PDB entry 7UUK | X-ray diffraction, 2.82 A resolution | chains A and C of the 3 polymer chains in the assembly

# Chain A (and C)
Name: Aminocyclitol acetyltransferase ApmA
Organism: Staphylococcus aureus
Notes: chain C of this document is another copy of the same molecule, construct and numbering; everything in this record applies to it too
UniProt: A0A1D0AST6 (A0A1D0AST6_STAAU); numbering as in UniProt (aligned over 1-274)
Sequence (276 residues; numbered -1 to 274; the number before each row is that of its first residue; numbers below 1 keep their minus sign (Gln-1 is residue -1)):
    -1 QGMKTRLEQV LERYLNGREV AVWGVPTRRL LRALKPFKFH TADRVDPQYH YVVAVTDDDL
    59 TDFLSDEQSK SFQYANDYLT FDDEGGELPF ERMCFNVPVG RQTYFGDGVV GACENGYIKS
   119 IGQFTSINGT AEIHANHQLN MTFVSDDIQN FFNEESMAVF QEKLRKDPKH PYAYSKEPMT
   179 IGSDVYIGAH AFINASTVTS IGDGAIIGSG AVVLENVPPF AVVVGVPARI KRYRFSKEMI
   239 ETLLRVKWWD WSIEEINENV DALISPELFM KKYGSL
Disordered / not traced: -1 to 1 (chain C: fully traced)
Construct notes: expression tag (-1 to 0)
Small-molecule neighbours:
  - tobramycin (TOY), molecule 1: Asp81, Gly83, Gly84, Glu85, Tyr102, Phe103, Gly104, Gly127
  - tobramycin (TOY), molecule 2: Asn113, Tyr115, His135, Asp144, Asp145, Tyr170

# Interface between chain A and chain C
Contacting residue pairs - 83 pairs, chain A then chain C:
  Val20(A) with Arg26(C)
  Trp21(A) with Arg26(C); Arg30(C)
  Gly22(A) with Arg26(C)
  Ala40(A) with Arg26(C), hydrogen bond (backbone-side chain)
  Asp56(A) with Arg27(C), salt bridge
  Asp57(A) with Arg26(C)
  Asp60(A) with Arg26(C); Arg27(C); Arg30(C), salt bridge
  Leu62(A) with Gln-1(C)
  Ser63(A) with Gln-1(C); Gly0(C)
  Asp64(A) with Arg30(C), salt bridge
  Glu85(A) with Asp145(C); Asn148(C)
  Pro87(A) with Phe149(C)
  Arg99(A) with Phe149(C)
  Gln100(A) with Asp145(C); Asn148(C), hydrogen bond; Phe149(C)
  Tyr102(A) with His135(C); Asp144(C), hydrogen bond; Asp145(C)
  Phe122(A) with Ser143(C); Ile146(C), hydrophobic; Phe149(C), hydrophobic
  Ser124(A) with His135(C); Ser143(C); Asp144(C), hydrogen bond
  Asn126(A) with His132(C), hydrogen bond
  Thr128(A) with Glu130(C)
  Asp182(A) with Thr140(C); Phe141(C); Val142(C), hydrogen bond (side chain-backbone); Ser143(C), hydrogen bond (side chain-backbone)
  Tyr184(A) with His132(C), hydrogen bond; Ala133(C), hydrogen bond (side chain-backbone); His135(C); Val142(C), hydrophobic
  Ala187(A) with His132(C)
  His188(A) with Thr128(C), hydrogen bond (side chain-backbone); Glu130(C); His188(C), hydrogen bond; Ala189(C)
  Ile204(A) with Leu137(C), hydrophobic; Val142(C), hydrophobic
  Ser207(A) with His132(C), hydrogen bond; Phe190(C); Val210(C)
  Arg230(A) with Leu137(C)
  Arg232(A) with Thr140(C), hydrogen bond (side chain-backbone); Phe141(C); Val142(C)
  Phe233(A) with Met139(C); Thr140(C)
  Leu241(A) with Thr140(C)
  Trp246(A) with Phe141(C), hydrophobic; Ile146(C), hydrophobic
  Ile251(A) with Phe149(C), hydrophobic
  Ile254(A) with Phe150(C), hydrophobic
  Asn255(A) with Phe149(C), hydrogen bond (side chain-backbone); Phe150(C); Asn151(C), hydrogen bond (side chain-backbone); Ser154(C), hydrogen bond
  Val258(A) with Phe150(C), hydrophobic; Ser154(C); Val157(C), hydrophobic
  Ala260(A) with Thr140(C), hydrogen bond (backbone-side chain)
  Leu261(A) with Met139(C); Thr140(C), hydrogen bond (backbone-backbone); Phe141(C)
  Ile262(A) with Asn138(C); Met139(C); Phe141(C), hydrophobic; Phe158(C), hydrophobic; Lys161(C), hydrogen bond (backbone-side chain)
  Ser263(A) with Thr140(C); Lys161(C)
  Pro264(A) with Asn138(C); Met139(C); Thr140(C)
  Phe267(A) with Thr140(C)
Interface residues without a listed pair, chain A (48 interface residues in all): Val23, Thr39, Val183, Gly186, Gly208, Gly223, Val224, Asp259
Interface residues without a listed pair, chain C (34 interface residues in all): Pro24, Val224

# Overview
48 residues of chain A face 34 of chain C across their interface; the contacts include 19 hydrogen bonds and 3
salt bridges. Among the polar pairs are Asp56(A)-Arg27(C), Asp60(A)-Arg30(C) and Asp64(A)-Arg30(C). Ligands of
chain A: tobramycin.
Chain A and chain C are both Aminocyclitol acetyltransferase ApmA (Staphylococcus aureus); the structure,
Crystal structure of aminoglycoside resistance enzyme ApmA, complex with tobramycin, was determined by X-ray
diffraction together with 7UUJ, 7UUL, 7UUM, 7UUN and 7UUO from the same study.
